PDB entry 7KTJ | X-ray diffraction, 1.45 A resolution | chains A and T of the 4 polymer chains in the assembly

== Chain A ==
Molecule: DNA-directed DNA/RNA polymerase mu
Organism: Homo sapiens
Notes: EC 2.7.7.7
Reference sequence: Q9NP87 (DPOLM_HUMAN); residue numbers follow UniProt; this construct covers 132-397, 410-494
Chain sequence (356 residues; numbered 127 to 494; 12 numbers in that range are skipped by the numbering (no residue carries them; nothing is unmodelled there); the number before each row is that of its first residue):
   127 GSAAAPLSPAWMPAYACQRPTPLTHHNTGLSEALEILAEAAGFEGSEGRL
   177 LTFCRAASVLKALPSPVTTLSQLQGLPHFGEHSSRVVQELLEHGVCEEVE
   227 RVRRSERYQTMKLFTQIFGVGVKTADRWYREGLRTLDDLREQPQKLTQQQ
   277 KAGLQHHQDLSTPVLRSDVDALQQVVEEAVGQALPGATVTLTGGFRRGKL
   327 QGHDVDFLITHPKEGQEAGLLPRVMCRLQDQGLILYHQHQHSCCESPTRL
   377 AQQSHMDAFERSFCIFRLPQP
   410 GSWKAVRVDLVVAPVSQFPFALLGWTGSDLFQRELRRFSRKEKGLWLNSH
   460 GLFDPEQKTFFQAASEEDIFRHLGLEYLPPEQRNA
Not modelled in the structure: 127-136, 366-383
Construct notes: expression tag (127-131); conflict Gly-410 (Pro in Q9NP87); engineered mutation Asp-438 (Lys in Q9NP87)
UniProt features mapped onto this chain:
  - region: Arg-323 to Asp-332 (Involved in ssDNA binding)
  - binding site (Mg(2+)): Asp-330, Asp-332, Asp-418
  - site: Gly-433 (Responsible for the low discrimination between dNTP and rNTP)
Bound ions: Na+ near Phe-205 (its only coordinating residue here); Ca2+ site 1: Thr-241, Ile-243, Val-246 (shared with 1 residue of chain P); Ca2+ site 2: Asp-330, Asp-332, Asp-418 (together with 8-oxo-2'-deoxyguanosine-5'-triphosphate); Ca2+ site 3: Asp-330, Asp-332 (together with 8-oxo-2'-deoxyguanosine-5'-triphosphate)
Residues lining bound ligands: 8-oxo-2'-deoxyguanosine-5'-triphosphate (8DG): Gly-319, Gly-320, Arg-323, Lys-325, Gln-327, Gly-328, His-329, Asp-330, Asp-332, Gly-433, Trp-434, Thr-435, Gly-436, Ser-437, Asp-438, Gln-441, Arg-445
From the paper describing this entry:
  - conformationally variable residues (side-chain flip): Trp-434
  - mutagenesis - R445A: increased catalytic activity on dGTP misinsertion
  - mutagenesis - Q441A: unchanged catalytic activity on 8-oxodGTP

== Chain T ==
Molecule: 9-nt DNA strand
Sequence (9 nucleotides; each row starts with the number of its first residue):
     1 CGGCCTACG

== Chain A / chain T interface ==
Residue-residue contacts - 22 pairs, chain A then chain T:
  Gly-174(A) with DC4(T), base contact
  Leu-177(A) with DC4(T), phosphate contact; DC5(T), phosphate contact
  Gln-364(A) with DG9(T), phosphate contact
  His-365(A) with DG9(T), phosphate contact
  Phe-385(A) with DG9(T), phosphate contact
  Glu-386(A) with DC8(T), sugar contact; DG9(T), hydrogen bond to the phosphate
  Arg-387(A) with DA7(T), base contact; DC8(T), hydrogen bond to the sugar; DG9(T), hydrogen bond to the phosphate
  Arg-442(A) with DC5(T), salt bridge to the phosphate
  Arg-445(A) with DC5(T), hydrogen bond to the base; DT6(T), hydrogen bond to the sugar
  Arg-446(A) with DC5(T), sugar contact
  Arg-449(A) with DT6(T), salt bridge to the phosphate
  Lys-450(A) with DG3(T), hydrogen bond to the phosphate; DC4(T), salt bridge to the phosphate
  Leu-456(A) with DT6(T), sugar contact
  Asn-457(A) with DT6(T), phosphate contact; DA7(T), hydrogen bond to the phosphate
  His-459(A) with DC8(T), salt bridge to the phosphate
Also at the interface, not in a pair above, chain A (18 interface residues in all): Arg-181, Ala-384, Phe-389

== Summary ==
18 residues of chain A and 7 residues of chain T are in contact; the contacts include 7 hydrogen bonds and 4
salt bridges. Among the polar pairs are Arg-445(A)/DC5(T), Arg-387(A)/DC8(T) and Arg-445(A)/DT6(T). Chain A
binds 8-oxo-2'-deoxyguanosine-5'-triphosphate. The paper reports that R445A of chain A increases catalytic
activity on dGTP misinsertion; conformational variability at Trp-434(A).
Here chain A is DNA-directed DNA/RNA polymerase mu (Homo sapiens) and chain T is a 9-nt DNA strand. Entry 7KTJ
(DNA Polymerase Mu (K438D), 8-oxodGTP:Ct Pre-Catalytic Ground State Ternary Complex, 20 mM Ca2+ (120min)) was
determined by X-ray diffraction together with 7KSS, 7KST, 7KSU, 7KSV, 7KSW, 7KSX and 25 further entries from
the same study.
